PDB entry 6MUU | electron microscopy, 3.00 A resolution | chains C and G of the 7 polymer chains in the assembly

# Chain C
Molecule: Uncharacterized protein Csm3
Source organism: Thermococcus onnurineus
UniProtKB: B6YWC0 (B6YWC0_THEON); residue numbers follow UniProt; this construct covers 1-290
Sequence (291 residues; each row starts with the number of its first residue; numbering starts at 0):
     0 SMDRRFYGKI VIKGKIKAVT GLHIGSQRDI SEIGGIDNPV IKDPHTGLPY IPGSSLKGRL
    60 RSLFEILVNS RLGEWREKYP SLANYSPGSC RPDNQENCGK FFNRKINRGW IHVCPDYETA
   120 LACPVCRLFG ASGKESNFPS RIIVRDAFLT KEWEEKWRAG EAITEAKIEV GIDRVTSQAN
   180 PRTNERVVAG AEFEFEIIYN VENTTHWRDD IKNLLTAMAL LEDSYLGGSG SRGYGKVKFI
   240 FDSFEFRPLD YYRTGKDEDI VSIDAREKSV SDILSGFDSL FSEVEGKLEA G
Unresolved in the structure: 0-3, 27-34, 288-290
Sequence notes: expression tag (0)
Metal / ion sites: Zn2+: His111, Cys113, Cys122, Cys125
From the paper describing this entry:
  - catalytic residues: Asp36 (proposed by the authors, not directly observed)
  - mutagenesis - D36A, D36N: abolished catalytic activity
  - mutagenesis - H22A, K41A, R181A, G226A/G227A: unchanged catalytic activity
  - mutagenesis - K56A/R60A: decreased catalytic activity

# Chain G
Molecule: 38-nt RNA strand
Sequence (38 nucleotides; numbered 1 to 38; the number before each row is that of its first residue):
     1 GUGGAAAGGC GGGCAGAGGC GGUUUGCGUA UUGGGCGC
Unresolved in the structure: 26-38

# How chain C and chain G interact
Pairs across the interface - 50 pairs, chain C then chain G:
  Ile23(C) - G9(G)  hydrogen bond to the sugar
  Ile23(C) - C10(G)  phosphate contact
  Gly24(C) - G9(G)  hydrogen bond to the sugar
  Ser25(C) - G9(G)  base contact
  Ser53(C) - G8(G)  sugar contact
  Ser53(C) - G9(G)  hydrogen bond to the phosphate
  Ser54(C) - G8(G)  hydrogen bond to the phosphate
  Ser54(C) - G9(G)  hydrogen bond to the phosphate
  Lys56(C) - A7(G)  salt bridge to the phosphate
  Gly57(C) - G8(G)  sugar contact
  Arg58(C) - G8(G)  base contact
  Arg60(C) - A6(G)  hydrogen bond to the phosphate
  Arg60(C) - A7(G)  salt bridge to the phosphate
  Ser61(C) - G8(G)  base contact
  Ile105(C) - A7(G)  base contact
  Val112(C) - A6(G)  sugar contact
  Phe128(C) - A6(G)  sugar contact
  Gly129(C) - A6(G)  sugar contact
  Ala130(C) - A5(G)  hydrogen bond to the sugar
  Ala130(C) - A6(G)  sugar contact
  Ser131(C) - A5(G)  base contact
  Ser131(C) - A6(G)  sugar contact
  Asn136(C) - G4(G)  base contact
  Asn136(C) - A5(G)  base contact
  Phe137(C) - A5(G)  sugar contact
  Pro138(C) - A5(G)  phosphate contact
  Ser139(C) - A6(G)  hydrogen bond to the phosphate
  Ile167(C) - A15(G)  base contact
  Glu168(C) - A15(G)  phosphate contact
  Val169(C) - G13(G)  hydrogen bond to the sugar
  Val169(C) - C14(G)  sugar contact
  Val169(C) - A15(G)  hydrogen bond to the phosphate
  Gly170(C) - G13(G)  sugar contact
  Ile171(C) - C14(G)  hydrogen bond to the phosphate
  Ile171(C) - G16(G)  sugar contact
  Arg173(C) - C14(G)  salt bridge to the phosphate
  Ser176(C) - A17(G)  hydrogen bond to the sugar
  Ala178(C) - G16(G)  base contact
  Pro180(C) - A15(G)  base contact
  Arg181(C) - G13(G)  hydrogen bond to the sugar
  Tyr224(C) - G8(G)  base contact
  Tyr224(C) - G11(G)  hydrogen bond to the phosphate
  Gly226(C) - G8(G)  base contact
  Gly226(C) - C10(G)  phosphate contact
  Gly227(C) - C10(G)  hydrogen bond to the phosphate
  Gly227(C) - G11(G)  phosphate contact
  Ser228(C) - G11(G)  phosphate contact
  Ser230(C) - G12(G)  phosphate contact
  Arg231(C) - G12(G)  salt bridge to the phosphate
  Arg231(C) - G13(G)  salt bridge to the phosphate
Also at the interface, not in a pair above, chain C (40 interface residues in all): His22, Gln26, Pro51, Ile110

# In short
The interface between chain C and chain G involves 40 residues on one side and 14 on the other; the contacts
include 15 hydrogen bonds and 5 salt bridges. Polar pairs include Ile23(C)-G9(G), Gly24(C)-G9(G) and
Ala130(C)-A5(G). The paper reports the catalytic residue Asp36(C); D36A and D36N of chain C abolish catalytic
activity; 7 substitutions were tested in all.
Here chain C is Uncharacterized protein Csm3 (Thermococcus onnurineus) and chain G is a 38-nt RNA strand.
Entry 6MUU (Cryo-EM structure of Csm-crRNA binary complex in type III-A CRISPR-Cas system) was determined by
electron microscopy, deposited together with 6MUA, 6MUR, 6MUS and 6MUT.
